Entry 7NAK (electron microscopy, 2.90 A resolution); this record covers chains A and F of the 8 polymer chains in the assembly.

Chain A (and F):
Protein: NAD(+) hydrolase SARM1
Source organism: Homo sapiens
Notes: EC 3.2.2.6, 3.2.2.-; chain F of this document is another copy of the same molecule, construct and numbering; everything in this record applies to it too
UniProt: Q6SZW1 (SARM1_HUMAN); residue numbers follow UniProt; this construct covers 28-724
Sequence (697 residues; row label = number of the first residue in the row):
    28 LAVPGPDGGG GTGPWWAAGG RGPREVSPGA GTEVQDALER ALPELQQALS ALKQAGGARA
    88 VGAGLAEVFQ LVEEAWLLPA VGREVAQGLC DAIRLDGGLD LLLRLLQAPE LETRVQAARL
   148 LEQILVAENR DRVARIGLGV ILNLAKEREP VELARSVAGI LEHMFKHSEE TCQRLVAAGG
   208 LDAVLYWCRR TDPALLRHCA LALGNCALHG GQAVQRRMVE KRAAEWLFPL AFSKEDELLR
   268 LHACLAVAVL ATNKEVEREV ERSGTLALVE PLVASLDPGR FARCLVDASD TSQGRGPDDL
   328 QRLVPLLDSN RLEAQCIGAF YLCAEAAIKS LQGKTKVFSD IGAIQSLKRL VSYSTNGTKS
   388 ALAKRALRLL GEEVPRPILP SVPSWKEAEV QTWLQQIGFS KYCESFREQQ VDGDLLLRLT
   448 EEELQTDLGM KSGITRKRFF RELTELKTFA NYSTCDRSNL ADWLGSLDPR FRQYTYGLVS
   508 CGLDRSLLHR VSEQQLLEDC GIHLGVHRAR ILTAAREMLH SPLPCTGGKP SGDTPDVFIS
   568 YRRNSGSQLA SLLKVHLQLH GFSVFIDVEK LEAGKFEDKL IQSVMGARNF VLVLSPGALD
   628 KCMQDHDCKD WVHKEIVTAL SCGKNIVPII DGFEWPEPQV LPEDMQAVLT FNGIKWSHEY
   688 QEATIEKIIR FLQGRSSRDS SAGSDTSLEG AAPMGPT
Unresolved in the structure: 28-560, 701-724
UniProt features mapped onto this chain:
  - active site: Glu-642
  - binding site (NAD(+)): Trp-103, Arg-110, Glu-149 to Arg-157, His-190 to Lys-193, Arg-569, Arg-570, Glu-599
  - modified residue (Phosphoserine): Ser-548, Ser-558
  - mutagenesis: Trp-103 (W103A: In WQH to A mutant: Increased NAD(+)-binding to ARM repeats, leading to decreased NAD(+) hydrolase activity; when associated with A-150 and A-190), Arg-110 (R110A: In RRK to A mutant: Slightly reduced NAD(+)-binding to ARM repeats; when associated with A-157 and A-193 ...), Gln-150 (Q150A: In WQH to A mutant: Increased NAD(+)-binding to ARM repeats, leading to decreased NAD(+) hydrolase activity; when associated with A-103 and A-190), Arg-157 (R157A: In RRK to A mutant: Slightly reduced NAD(+)-binding to ARM repeats; when associated with A-110 and A-193 ...), His-190 (H190A: In WQH to A mutant: Increased NAD(+)-binding to ARM repeats, leading to decreased NAD(+) hydrolase activity; when associated with A-103 and A-150), Lys-193 (K193A: In RRK to A mutant: Slightly reduced NAD(+)-binding to ARM repeats; when associated with A-110 and A-157 ...), Arg-249 (R249A: No effect on octamer formation; does not affect NAD(+) hydrolase activity), Trp-253 (W253A: Constitutively active mutant; strong ability to trigger axonal degeneration caused by disrupted interaction between the TIR domain and ARM repeats), Phe-259 (F259A: No effect on octamer formation. Shows increased NAD(+) hydrolase activity and ability to trigger axonal degeneration), Lys-261 (K261A: No effect on octamer formation; does not affect NAD(+) hydrolase activity), Ser-408 (S408A: Does not affect phosphorylation level), Ser-411 (S411A: Does not affect phosphorylation level), 42 further mutagenesis entries in UniProt
Small-molecule neighbours:
  - NMN (1QD; [[(2R,3S,4R,5R)-5-(6-aminopurin-9-yl)-3,4-bis(oxidanyl)oxolan-2-yl]methoxy-oxidanyl-phosphoryl] [(2R,3S,4R,5R)-5-(5-iodanylisoquinolin-2-yl)-3,4-bis(oxidanyl)oxolan-2-yl]methyl hydrogen phosphate), molecule 1: Ile-566, Ser-567, Tyr-568, Arg-569, Arg-570, Asp-594, Leu-598, Phe-603, Leu-607, Lys-628, Asp-637, Trp-638, Val-639, Glu-642
  - NMN (1QD), molecule 2: Ile-657, Trp-662, Leu-676, Phe-678, Asn-679, Gly-680
From the paper describing this entry:
  - mutagenesis - N679A: increased catalytic activity (base-exchange activities)
  - self-association interface (contacts with another copy of this molecule): His-685, Tyr-687
  - mutagenesis - H685A, Y687A: decreased signaling in response to axon degeneration
  - mutagenesis - W638A, W662A, N679A, H685A, Y687A: decreased catalytic activity on NADase
  - mutagenesis - W662A: unchanged catalytic activity on NADase
  - mutagenesis - H685A, Y687A: abolished catalytic activity on NADase

Chain A / chain F interface:
Residue-residue contacts (13; chain A residue first):
  Glu-664(A) with Lys-636(F), salt bridge
  Thr-677(A) with Lys-602(F); Phe-603(F); Glu-604(F)
  Phe-678(A) with Gly-601(F); Phe-603(F)
  Asn-679(A) with Leu-598(F); Glu-599(F); Gly-601(F), hydrogen bond (backbone-backbone)
  Arg-697(A) with Glu-599(F)
  Phe-698(A) with Glu-599(F); Ala-600(F), hydrophobic
  Gln-700(A) with Glu-599(F)
Also at the interface, not in a pair above, chain A (9 interface residues in all): Asn-652, Leu-676

Summary:
The interface between chain A and chain F involves 9 residues on one side and 8 on the other, with 1 hydrogen
bond and 1 salt bridge. Among the polar pairs are Glu-664(A)/Lys-636(F) and Asn-679(A)/Gly-601(F). From the
paper: W638A, W662A and N679A of chain A, among others, reduce catalytic activity on NADase; a
self-association interface involving His-685(A) and Tyr-687(A); 5 substitutions were tested in all.
Chain A and chain F are both NAD(+) hydrolase SARM1 (Homo sapiens); the structure, Cryo-EM structure of
activated human SARM1 in complex with NMN and 1AD (TIR:1AD), was determined by electron microscopy together
with 7NAI, 7NAJ and 7NAL from the same study.
